8T2R - chains D and B of the 3 polymer chains in the assembly; structure by electron microscopy, 3.10 A resolution.

Chain D:
Molecule: Group II intron reverse transcriptase/maturase
Source organism: [Eubacterium] rectale
Notes: EC 2.7.7.49
UniProt: A0A173ZME3 (A0A173ZME3_9FIRM); residues 1-427 here = UniProt positions 1-427
Sequence (427 residues; numbered 1 to 427; the number before each row is that of its first residue):
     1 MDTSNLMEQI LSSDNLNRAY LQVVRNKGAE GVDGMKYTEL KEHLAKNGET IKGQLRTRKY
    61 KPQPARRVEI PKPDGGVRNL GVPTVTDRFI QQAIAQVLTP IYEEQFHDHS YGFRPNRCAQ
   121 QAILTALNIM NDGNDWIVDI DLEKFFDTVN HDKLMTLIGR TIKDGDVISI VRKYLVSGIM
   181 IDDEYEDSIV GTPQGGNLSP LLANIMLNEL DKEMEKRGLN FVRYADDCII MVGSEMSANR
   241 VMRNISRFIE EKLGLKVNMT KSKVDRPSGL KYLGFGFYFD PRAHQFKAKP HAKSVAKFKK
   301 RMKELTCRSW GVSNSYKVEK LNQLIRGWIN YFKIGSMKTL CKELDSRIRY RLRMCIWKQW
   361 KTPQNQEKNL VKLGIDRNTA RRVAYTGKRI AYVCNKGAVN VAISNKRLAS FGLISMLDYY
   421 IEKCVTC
Not modelled in the structure: 1-3, 65-80, 178-195, 426-427
From the paper describing this entry:
  - mutagenesis - W310A/Q359A, K361A, K361A/T362A/N365A: abolished catalytic activity
  - mutagenesis - K372A/R377A: decreased catalytic activity

Chain B:
Molecule: Intron
Source organism: [Eubacterium] rectale
Sequence (643 nucleotides; each row starts with the number of its first residue):
     1 GUUUGCGCGC CAUGGGCGCG CUCUAACGGG UGUAAGUCCC GAACAUGCCC AGGUAGUGGG
    61 AAAUGUAUAG CCGAACAGCA AGGGUGUCUA CUGUGAGGUG GAAUCUGAAG GAAGCUGUAA
   121 GCGAAUCUCU GGUCCGACGG ACAGAAAUCG CAUAUAAGGC UAGGCUUCGA GUGAUAAGCU
   181 GGCAAAGAAC AGUGAAGUCU AAUAACUACC ACGUUUGUAG AAGCAGAGUA AAUGCGGCGG
   241 AUAUAUGGAG AGAAAGAGCG UGCACCUUAA GCGUGGAGGU CUCACAGAGG UUUCAUUAGC
   301 CUAGUAACAA CGAACUGUGA GAAGUCAGCC GAGCCCAUAG UAGUGAAGAA GUCUCUGUAA
   361 UGGGGAUGGA GCGAAGGGGC GAACAAUCAA UCAGUUUGAG UAUGUCUCGU AUUGCAGAAA
   421 UGACAACAUC UGCCGUAACC AAUCGGGUAA AAGGUGGUCA AAUCAAGCGA GACGGAAAGG
   481 AAAGAACGCA UGGACACAAG UAAUCUAAUU UCGGUUAGAU UACUACAUCG AAAAGUGUGU
   541 UACUUGUUAA GUUGAUUGAA CCGCCGUAUA CGGAACCGUA CGUACGGUGG UGUGAGAGGU
   601 CGGAAUUUCU CAAUUAAGAG AAAUUCUUCC UACUCGAUUG AAU
Not modelled in the structure: 212-216, 292-298, 393-401, 481-547, 610-619
Ion coordination: Ca2+ site 1: U4, A580; Ca2+ site 2: G110, G111; Ca2+ site 3 near A120 (its only coordinating residue here); Ca2+ site 4 near G139 (its only coordinating residue here); Ca2+ site 5 near A157 (its only coordinating residue here); Ca2+ site 6 near G247 (its only coordinating residue here); Ca2+ site 7 near A323 (its only coordinating residue here); Ca2+ site 8: A559, A560; Ca2+ site 9: C562, C581, G640; Ca2+ site 10: C564, G578; Ca2+ site 11: U579, C581 (shared with 1 residue of chain A)

Interface between chain D and chain B:
Contacting residue pairs (71; chain D residue first):
  Arg-58(D) / C468(B)  salt bridge to the phosphate
  Arg-58(D) / G469(B)  phosphate contact
  Asp-152(D) / G414(B)  hydrogen bond to the sugar
  Asp-152(D) / C415(B)  hydrogen bond to the sugar
  Lys-153(D) / C415(B)  phosphate contact
  Thr-156(D) / C415(B)  hydrogen bond to the sugar
  Thr-156(D) / A416(B)  sugar contact
  Arg-160(D) / A416(B)  hydrogen bond to the sugar
  Gly-165(D) / G467(B)  sugar contact
  Gly-165(D) / C468(B)  sugar contact
  Ile-168(D) / C468(B)  sugar contact
  Ser-169(D) / C468(B)  phosphate contact
  Arg-172(D) / G414(B)  base contact
  Arg-172(D) / C468(B)  hydrogen bond to the base
  Arg-172(D) / G469(B)  sugar contact
  Lys-173(D) / G469(B)  salt bridge to the phosphate
  Arg-217(D) / U429(B)  salt bridge to the phosphate
  Arg-217(D) / C430(B)  salt bridge to the phosphate
  Leu-219(D) / C430(B)  sugar contact
  Val-232(D) / U431(B)  phosphate contact
  Gly-233(D) / U431(B)  phosphate contact
  Gly-233(D) / G432(B)  phosphate contact
  Ser-234(D) / G432(B)  hydrogen bond to the phosphate
  Glu-235(D) / U448(B)  base contact
  Met-236(D) / G432(B)  hydrogen bond to the sugar
  Met-236(D) / U448(B)  sugar contact
  Met-236(D) / A449(B)  phosphate contact
  Ser-237(D) / U431(B)  phosphate contact
  Ser-237(D) / G432(B)  hydrogen bond to the phosphate
  Asn-239(D) / U448(B)  sugar contact
  Arg-240(D) / C430(B)  salt bridge to the phosphate
  Arg-240(D) / U431(B)  salt bridge to the phosphate
  Arg-240(D) / G432(B)  base contact
  Val-241(D) / C430(B)  phosphate contact
  Arg-243(D) / A449(B)  base contact
  Asn-244(D) / U429(B)  hydrogen bond to the phosphate
  Asn-244(D) / C430(B)  phosphate contact
  Arg-247(D) / U429(B)  salt bridge to the phosphate
  Lys-299(D) / G228(B)  phosphate contact
  Lys-300(D) / U155(B)  sugar contact
  Lys-303(D) / G228(B)  salt bridge to the phosphate
  Lys-303(D) / U229(B)  salt bridge to the phosphate
  Arg-308(D) / C183(B)  salt bridge to the phosphate
  Arg-308(D) / A184(B)  salt bridge to the phosphate
  Arg-308(D) / U229(B)  hydrogen bond to the phosphate
  Arg-308(D) / A230(B)  salt bridge to the phosphate
  Arg-308(D) / A231(B)  phosphate contact
  Ser-309(D) / A231(B)  hydrogen bond to the phosphate
  Gly-311(D) / A641(B)  base contact
  Gly-311(D) / A642(B)  base contact
  Arg-347(D) / G228(B)  salt bridge to the phosphate
  Arg-347(D) / U229(B)  salt bridge to the phosphate
  Tyr-350(D) / G182(B)  hydrogen bond to the base
  Tyr-350(D) / G228(B)  sugar contact
  Arg-351(D) / U229(B)  salt bridge to the phosphate
  Arg-351(D) / A230(B)  salt bridge to the phosphate
  Met-354(D) / U229(B)  phosphate contact
  Met-354(D) / A230(B)  phosphate contact
  Lys-358(D) / A231(B)  hydrogen bond to the base
  Lys-361(D) / U638(B)  phosphate contact
  Lys-361(D) / U639(B)  hydrogen bond to the base
  Lys-388(D) / G187(B)  hydrogen bond to the base
  Arg-389(D) / G181(B)  sugar contact
  Arg-389(D) / G182(B)  salt bridge to the phosphate
  Arg-389(D) / C183(B)  phosphate contact
  Ile-390(D) / C183(B)  hydrogen bond to the phosphate
  Ala-391(D) / G182(B)  base contact
  Ala-391(D) / C183(B)  hydrogen bond to the phosphate
  Ala-391(D) / U229(B)  sugar contact
  Tyr-392(D) / G182(B)  phosphate contact
  Asn-395(D) / G182(B)  hydrogen bond to the base
Interface residues without a listed pair, chain D (45 interface residues in all): Lys-59, Lys-61, Cys-307
Interface residues without a listed pair, chain B (31 interface residues in all): A186, A188, A227, C406, A450

Overview:
Chain D and chain B form an interface of 45 and 31 residues respectively, with 18 hydrogen bonds and 17 salt
bridges. Among the polar pairs are Arg-172(D)/C468(B), Tyr-350(D)/G182(B) and Lys-358(D)/A231(B). From the
paper: W310A/Q359A, K361A and K361A/T362A/N365A of chain D abolish catalytic activity; K372A/R377A of chain D
reduce catalytic activity.
Here chain D is Group II intron reverse transcriptase/maturase and chain B is Intron, both from [Eubacterium]
rectale. Entry 8T2R (Structure of a group II intron ribonucleoprotein in the pre-ligation (pre-2F) state) was
determined by electron microscopy (same publication as 8T2S and 8T2T).
